6YS5 - chains 3 and o of the 10 polymer chains in the assembly; structure by electron microscopy, 3.00 A resolution.

[Chain 3]
Molecule: 16S ribosomal RNA
Organism: Acinetobacter baumannii ATCC 19606
Sequence (1544 nucleotides; each row starts with the number of its first residue):
     1 UUUAACUGAA GAGUUUGAUC AUGGCUCAGA UUGAACGCUG GCGGCAGGCU UAACACAUGC
    61 AAGUCGAGCG GGGGAAGGUA GCUUGCUACC GGACCUAGCG GCGGACGGGU GAGUAAUGCU
   121 UAGGAAUCUG CCUAUUAGUG GGGGACAACA UCUCGAAAGG GAUGCUAAUA CCGCAUACGU
   181 CCUACGGGAG AAAGCAGGGG AUCUUCGGAC CUUGCGCUAA UAGAUGAGCC UAAGUCGGAU
   241 UAGCUAGUUG GUGGGGUAAA GGCCUACCAA GGCGACGAUC UGUAGCGGGU CUGAGAGGAU
   301 GAUCCGCCAC ACUGGGACUG AGACACGGCC CAGACUCCUA CGGGAGGCAG CAGUGGGGAA
   361 UAUUGGACAA UGGGGGGAAC CCUGAUCCAG CCAUGCCGCG UGUGUGAAGA AGGCCUUAUG
   421 GUUGUAAAGC ACUUUAAGCG AGGAGGAGGC UACUUUAGUU AAUACCUAGA GAUAGUGGAC
   481 GUUACUCGCA GAAUAAGCAC CGGCUAACUC UGUGCCAGCA GCCGCGGUAA UACAGAGGGU
   541 GCGAGCGUUA AUCGGAUUUA CUGGGCGUAA AGCGUGCGUA GGCGGCUUAU UAAGUCGGAU
   601 GUGAAAUCCC CGAGCUUAAC UUGGGAAUUG CAUUCGAUAC UGGUGAGCUA GAGUAUGGGA
   661 GAGGAUGGUA GAAUUCCAGG UGUAGCGGUG AAAUGCGUAG AGAUCUGGAG GAAUACCGAU
   721 GGCGAAGGCA GCCAUCUGGC CUAAUACUGA CGCUGAGGUA CGAAAGCAUG GGGAGCAAAC
   781 AGGAUUAGAU ACCCUGGUAG UCCAUGCCGU AAACGAUGUC UACUAGCCGU UGGGGCCUUU
   841 GAGGCUUUAG UGGCGCAGCU AACGCGAUAA GUAGACCGCC UGGGGAGUAC GGUCGCAAGA
   901 CUAAAACUCA AAUGAAUUGA CGGGGGCCCG CACAAGCGGU GGAGCAUGUG GUUUAAUUCG
   961 AUGCAACGCG AAGAACCUUA CCUGGCCUUG ACAUACUAGA AACUUUCCAG AGAUGGAUUG
  1021 GUGCCUUCGG GAAUCUAGAU ACAGGUGCUG CAUGGCUGUC GUCAGCUCGU GUCGUGAGAU
  1081 GUUGGGUUAA GUCCCGCAAC GAGCGCAACC CUUUUCCUUA CUUGCCAGCA UUUCGGAUGG
  1141 GAACUUUAAG GAUACUGCCA GUGACAAACU GGAGGAAGGC GGGGACGACG UCAAGUCAUC
  1201 AUGGCCCUUA CGGCCAGGGC UACACACGUG CUACAAUGGU CGGUACAAAG GGUUGCUACA
  1261 CAGCGAUGUG AUGCUAAUCU CAAAAAGCCG AUCGUAGUCC GGAUUGGAGU CUGCAACUCG
  1321 ACUCCAUGAA GUCGGAAUCG CUAGUAAUCG CGGAUCAGAA UGCCGCGGUG AAUACGUUCC
  1381 CGGGCCUUGU ACACACCGCC CGUCACACCA UGGGAGUUUG UUGCACCAGA AGUAGCUAGC
  1441 CUAACUGCAA AGAGGGCGGU UACCACGGUG UGGCCGAUGA CUGGGGUGAA GUCGUAACAA
  1501 GGUAGCCGUA GGGGAACCUG CGGCUGGAUC ACCUCCUUAA CGAA
Disordered / not traced: 1-923, 1023-1030, 1385-1544

[Chain o]
Protein: 30S ribosomal protein S14
Organism: Acinetobacter baumannii ATCC 19606
Reference sequence: D0CD10 (D0CD10_ACIB2); residue numbers follow UniProt; this construct covers 1-101
Sequence (101 residues; each row starts with the number of its first residue):
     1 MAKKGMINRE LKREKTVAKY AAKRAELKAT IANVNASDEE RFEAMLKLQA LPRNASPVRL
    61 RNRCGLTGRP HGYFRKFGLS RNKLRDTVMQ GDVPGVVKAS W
Disordered / not traced: 1

[Chain 3 / chain o interface]
Contacting residue pairs - 70 pairs, chain 3 then chain o:
  G970(3) with Arg69(o), sugar contact; Arg81(o), hydrogen bond to the phosphate
  A971(3) with Arg69(o), salt bridge to the phosphate; His71(o), hydrogen bond to the sugar; Arg81(o), salt bridge to the phosphate
  A972(3) with Gly72(o), sugar contact
  G973(3) with His71(o), phosphate contact; Gly72(o), hydrogen bond to the phosphate
  A974(3) with Arg61(o), salt bridge to the phosphate
  C976(3) with Val58(o), base contact; Arg59(o), hydrogen bond to the base
  C977(3) with Arg13(o), hydrogen bond to the phosphate; Arg59(o), hydrogen bond to the sugar
  U978(3) with Arg9(o), salt bridge to the phosphate; Arg13(o), salt bridge to the phosphate; Arg61(o), hydrogen bond to the base; Arg63(o), phosphate contact; Pro70(o), sugar contact
  U979(3) with Met6(o), sugar contact; Arg63(o), salt bridge to the phosphate
  A980(3) with Met6(o), phosphate contact; Arg9(o), salt bridge to the phosphate
  A991(3) with Lys4(o), base contact; Asn8(o), hydrogen bond to the sugar
  C992(3) with Lys4(o), base contact; Asn8(o), sugar contact
  G1044(3) with Lys4(o), salt bridge to the phosphate
  G1045(3) with Lys3(o), phosphate contact; Lys4(o), hydrogen bond to the phosphate
  U1046(3) with Ala2(o), base contact; Lys3(o), phosphate contact
  C1056(3) with Arg85(o), hydrogen bond to the phosphate
  U1057(3) with Arg85(o), salt bridge to the phosphate
  C1111(3) with Ser100(o), hydrogen bond to the sugar; Trp101(o), base contact
  U1112(3) with Trp101(o), sugar contact
  G1183(3) with Trp101(o), hydrogen bond to the base
  G1184(3) with Ser100(o), hydrogen bond to the base
  A1185(3) with Lys98(o), hydrogen bond to the phosphate; Ser100(o), sugar contact
  C1186(3) with Lys98(o), salt bridge to the phosphate
  U1199(3) with Thr67(o), hydrogen bond to the sugar; Arg69(o), hydrogen bond to the sugar; Asn82(o), base contact
  C1200(3) with Ala2(o), hydrogen bond to the phosphate; Thr67(o), sugar contact
  G1213(3) with Lys3(o), salt bridge to the phosphate
  C1214(3) with Gly5(o), phosphate contact; Arg9(o), salt bridge to the phosphate
  C1215(3) with Lys12(o), phosphate contact
  A1216(3) with Arg53(o), phosphate contact
  G1217(3) with Arg53(o), salt bridge to the phosphate
  G1313(3) with Val58(o), sugar contact
  C1314(3) with Arg24(o), salt bridge to the phosphate; Lys28(o), salt bridge to the phosphate; Gln49(o), sugar contact; Arg53(o), base contact; Ser56(o), phosphate contact; Arg59(o), base contact
  A1354(3) with Phe74(o), sugar contact
  U1355(3) with Tyr73(o), sugar contact; Phe74(o), phosphate contact; Arg75(o), hydrogen bond to the phosphate
  C1356(3) with Asn62(o), hydrogen bond to the phosphate; Tyr73(o), phosphate contact; Arg75(o), salt bridge to the phosphate
  A1357(3) with Val58(o), base contact; Arg75(o), salt bridge to the phosphate
  G1365(3) with Trp101(o), hydrogen bond to the phosphate
  C1366(3) with Trp101(o), hydrogen bond to the phosphate
Also at the interface, not in a pair above, chain 3 (40 interface residues in all): U1004, A1315
Also at the interface, not in a pair above, chain o (36 interface residues in all): Lys19, Leu48, Lys83

[In short]
The interface between chain 3 and chain o involves 40 residues on one side and 36 on the other; the contacts
include 21 hydrogen bonds and 17 salt bridges. Among the polar pairs are C976(3)-Arg59(o), U978(3)-Arg61(o)
and G1183(3)-Trp101(o).
Here chain 3 is 16S ribosomal RNA and chain o is 30S ribosomal protein S14, both from Acinetobacter baumannii
ATCC 19606. Entry 6YS5 (Acinetobacter baumannii ribosome-amikacin complex - 30S subunit head) was determined
by electron microscopy (same publication as 6YPU, 6YT9 and 6YTF).
